PDB entry 5WB7 | X-ray diffraction, 2.94 A resolution | chains A and D of the 4 polymer chains in the assembly

[Chain A (and D)]
Protein: Epidermal growth factor receptor
Source organism: Homo sapiens
Notes: EC 2.7.10.1; chain D of this document is another copy of the same molecule, construct and numbering; everything in this record applies to it too
UniProt: P00533 (EGFR_HUMAN), isoform P00533-4; residues 1-501 here correspond to UniProt positions 25-525 (UniProt number = residue number + 24)
Chain sequence (507 residues; row label = number of the first residue in the row):
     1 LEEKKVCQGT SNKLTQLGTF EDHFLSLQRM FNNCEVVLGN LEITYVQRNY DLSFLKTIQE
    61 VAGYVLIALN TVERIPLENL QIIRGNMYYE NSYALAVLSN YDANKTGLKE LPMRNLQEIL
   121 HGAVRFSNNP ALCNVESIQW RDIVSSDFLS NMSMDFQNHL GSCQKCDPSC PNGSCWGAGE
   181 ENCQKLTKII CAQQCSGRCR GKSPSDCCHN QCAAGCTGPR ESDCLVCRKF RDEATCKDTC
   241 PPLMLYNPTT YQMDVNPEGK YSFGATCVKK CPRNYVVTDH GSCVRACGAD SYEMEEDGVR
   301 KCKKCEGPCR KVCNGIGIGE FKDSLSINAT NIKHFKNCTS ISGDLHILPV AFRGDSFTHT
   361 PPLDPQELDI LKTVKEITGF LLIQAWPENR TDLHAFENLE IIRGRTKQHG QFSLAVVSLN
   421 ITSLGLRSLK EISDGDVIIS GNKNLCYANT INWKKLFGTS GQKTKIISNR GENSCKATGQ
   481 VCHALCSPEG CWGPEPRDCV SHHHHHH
Not modelled in the structure: 1, 502-507 (chain D: 1, 501-507)
Differences from the reference sequence: expression tag (502-507)
Cystine bridges: Cys7-Cys34, Cys133-Cys163, Cys166-Cys175, Cys170-Cys183, Cys191-Cys199, Cys195-Cys207, Cys208-Cys216, Cys212-Cys224, Cys227-Cys236, Cys240-Cys267, Cys271-Cys283, Cys287-Cys302, Cys305-Cys309, Cys313-Cys338, Cys446-Cys475, Cys482-Cys491, Cys486-Cys499
Glycans and other covalent adducts: N-acetylglucosamine (NAG) linked to Asn32, Asn389, Asn420; glycan linked to Asn328
Curated features (UniProtKB/Swiss-Prot):
  - modified residue: Ser205 (Phosphoserine)
  - glycosylation (N-linked (GlcNAc...) asparagine): Asn32 (complex), Asn49, Asn104, Asn151, Asn172, Asn328, Asn337, Asn389, Asn420
Reported in the primary citation:
  - self-association interface (contacts with another copy of this molecule); pairs are residue here / residue on that copy: Arg285-Tyr251 (cation-pi contact), Gln194, Ser196, Pro204, His209, Pro219, Glu221, Asp238
  - conformationally variable residues (loop rearrangement): Tyr251
  - mutagenesis - Y246E/N247A/T249D/Y251E/Q252A/M253D: abolished signaling with Proepiregulin

[Chain A / chain D interface]
Residue-residue contacts - 34 pairs, chain A then chain D:
  Asn86(A) - Thr249(D)
  Gln193(A) - Pro219(D)
  Gln193(A) - Arg220(D)
  Gln194(A) - Pro204(D)
  Gln194(A) - Ser205(D)
  Gln194(A) - Cys207(D)  hydrogen bond (side chain-backbone)
  Gln194(A) - His209(D)
  Gln194(A) - Pro219(D)
  Ser196(A) - His209(D)  hydrogen bond
  Ser196(A) - Glu221(D)  hydrogen bond
  Ser203(A) - Gln194(D)
  Pro204(A) - Pro204(D)
  Ser205(A) - Gln194(D)  hydrogen bond (backbone-backbone)
  Phe230(A) - Tyr246(D)
  Tyr246(A) - His280(D)
  Tyr251(A) - Gly288(D)
  Tyr251(A) - Ala289(D)  hydrogen bond (backbone-backbone)
  Met253(A) - His280(D)
  Ser262(A) - Tyr246(D)
  Phe263(A) - Tyr246(D)
  Phe263(A) - Tyr251(D)  hydrophobic
  Gly264(A) - Tyr246(D)  hydrogen bond (backbone-side chain)
  Gly264(A) - Pro248(D)
  Gly264(A) - Tyr251(D)
  Ser282(A) - Tyr246(D)
  Ser282(A) - Met253(D)
  Cys283(A) - Tyr246(D)  hydrogen bond (backbone-side chain)
  Cys283(A) - Tyr251(D)
  Val284(A) - Tyr251(D)
  Val284(A) - Gln252(D)
  Arg285(A) - Thr250(D)
  Arg285(A) - Tyr251(D)  hydrogen bond (backbone-backbone)
  Arg285(A) - Gln252(D)  hydrogen bond (backbone-side chain)
  Ala286(A) - Gln252(D)  hydrogen bond (backbone-side chain)
Interface residues without a listed pair, chain A (24 interface residues in all): His209, Lys229, Gln252, Ala265, Tyr275
Interface residues without a listed pair, chain D (23 interface residues in all): Asp238, Leu245, Thr278, Asp279, Asp290

[Overview]
Chain A and chain D form an interface of 24 and 23 residues respectively, with 10 hydrogen bonds. Among the
polar pairs are Gln194(A)-Cys207(D), Ser196(A)-His209(D) and Ser196(A)-Glu221(D). Covalently linked
N-acetylglucosamine: at Asn32(A), Asn389(A) and Asn420(A). The paper reports that
Y246E/N247A/T249D/Y251E/Q252A/M253D of chain A abolish signaling with Proepiregulin; conformational
variability at Tyr251(A).
Chain A and chain D are both Epidermal growth factor receptor (Homo sapiens); the structure, Crystal structure
of the epidermal growth factor receptor extracellular region in complex with epiregulin, was determined by
X-ray diffraction, deposited together with 5WB8.
